PDB entry 8EVG | electron microscopy, 2.75 A resolution | chains A and J of the 12 polymer chains in the assembly

[Chain A]
Molecule: Histone H3.1
Organism: Homo sapiens
UniProtKB: P68431 (H31_HUMAN); residues 0-135 here correspond to UniProt positions 1-136 (UniProt number = residue number + 1)
Chain sequence (136 residues; row label = number of the first residue in the row; numbering starts at 0):
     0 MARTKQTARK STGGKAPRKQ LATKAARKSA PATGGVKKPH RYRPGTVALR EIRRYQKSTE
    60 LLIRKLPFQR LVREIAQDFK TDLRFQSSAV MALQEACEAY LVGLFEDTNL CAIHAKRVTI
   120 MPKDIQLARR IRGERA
Unresolved in the structure: 0-36, 135
Swiss-Prot annotation at these positions:
  - modified residue: Arg2 (Asymmetric dimethylarginine), Thr3 (Phosphothreonine), Lys4 (Allysine), Gln5 (5-glutamyl dopamine), Thr6 (Phosphothreonine), Arg8 (Citrulline), Lys9 (N6,N6,N6-trimethyllysine), Ser10 (ADP-ribosylserine), Thr11 (Phosphothreonine), Lys14 (N6-(2-hydroxyisobutyryl)lysine), Arg17 (Asymmetric dimethylarginine), Lys18 (N6-(2-hydroxyisobutyryl)lysine), Lys23 (N6-(2-hydroxyisobutyryl)lysine), Arg26 (Citrulline), Lys27 (N6,N6,N6-trimethyllysine), Ser28 (ADP-ribosylserine), Lys36 (N6,N6,N6-trimethyllysine), Lys37 (N6-methyllysine), Tyr41 (Phosphotyrosine), Lys56 (N6,N6,N6-trimethyllysine) and 8 more in UniProt
  - lipidation: Lys18 (N6-decanoyllysine)

[Chain J]
Molecule: 162-nt DNA strand
Sequence (162 nucleotides; numbered 1 to 162; the number before each row is that of its first residue):
     1 AAATAGGAAC CCCACATGCC CTGTGTCTGC AAGTACAGAA CTAGCCAGAC AGACTGACCT
    61 ATTTTTGTGA GGGGAATCGG GAAGTATCCA TTGCTAAGAC TCAGCAATGC TGCAACTCTC
   121 AGCAACCAGC TGAAGATCAG CAGCCGAGAG GCCCTGCACC TA
Unresolved in the structure: 1-10, 158-162

[Chain A / chain J interface]
Residue-residue contacts - 24 pairs, chain A then chain J:
  His39(A) with DT17(J), phosphate contact
  Arg40(A) with DG93(J), hydrogen bond to the base; DC94(J), sugar contact
  Tyr41(A) with DT17(J), sugar contact; DG18(J), sugar contact; DG93(J), sugar contact; DC94(J), phosphate contact
  Gly44(A) with DT92(J), phosphate contact; DG93(J), phosphate contact
  Val46(A) with DG93(J), hydrogen bond to the phosphate
  Ala47(A) with DG93(J), phosphate contact
  Arg49(A) with DG18(J), hydrogen bond to the phosphate; DC19(J), phosphate contact
  Lys56(A) with DC20(J), salt bridge to the phosphate
  Arg63(A) with DT101(J), phosphate contact; DC102(J), salt bridge to the phosphate
  Lys64(A) with DC102(J), phosphate contact; DA103(J), salt bridge to the phosphate
  Leu65(A) with DT101(J), phosphate contact; DC102(J), hydrogen bond to the phosphate
  Pro66(A) with DT101(J), phosphate contact
  Arg69(A) with DT101(J), salt bridge to the phosphate
  Arg83(A) with DC110(J), sugar contact; DT111(J), sugar contact
Other interface residues (no listed pair), chain A (20 interface residues in all): Arg42, Pro43, Thr45, Arg53, Lys115, Thr118
Other interface residues (no listed pair), chain J (14 interface residues in all): DA82, DT91

[In short]
The interface between chain A and chain J involves 20 residues on one side and 14 on the other, with 4
hydrogen bonds and 4 salt bridges. Polar contacts include Arg40(A)-DG93(J), Val46(A)-DG93(J) and
Arg49(A)-DG18(J).
Here chain A is Histone H3.1 (Homo sapiens) and chain J is a 162-nt DNA strand. Entry 8EVG (162bp CX3CR1
nucleosome (further classified with better nucleosome end)) was determined by electron microscopy.
